Entry 9E1W (electron microscopy, 3.20 A resolution); this record covers chains I and W of the 11 polymer chains in the assembly.

Chain I:
Molecule: 151-nt DNA strand
From: Homo sapiens
Sequence (151 nucleotides; numbered -74 to 76; the number before each row is that of its first residue; numbers below 1 keep their minus sign (DC-74 is residue -74)):
   -74 CACAGGATGTATATATCTGACACGTGCCTGGAGACTAGGGAGTAATCCCC
   -24 TTGGCGGTTAAAACGCGGGGGACAGCGCGTACGTGCGTTTAAGCGGTGCT
    26 AGAGCTGTCTACGACCAATTGAGCGGCCTCGGCACCGGGATTCTCCAGGG
    76 C

Chain W:
Protein: SWI/SNF-related matrix-associated actin-dependent regulator of chromatin subfamily A member 5
From: Homo sapiens
UniProt: O60264 (SMCA5_HUMAN); numbering as in UniProt (aligned over 1-1052)
Sequence (1052 residues; row label = number of the first residue in the row):
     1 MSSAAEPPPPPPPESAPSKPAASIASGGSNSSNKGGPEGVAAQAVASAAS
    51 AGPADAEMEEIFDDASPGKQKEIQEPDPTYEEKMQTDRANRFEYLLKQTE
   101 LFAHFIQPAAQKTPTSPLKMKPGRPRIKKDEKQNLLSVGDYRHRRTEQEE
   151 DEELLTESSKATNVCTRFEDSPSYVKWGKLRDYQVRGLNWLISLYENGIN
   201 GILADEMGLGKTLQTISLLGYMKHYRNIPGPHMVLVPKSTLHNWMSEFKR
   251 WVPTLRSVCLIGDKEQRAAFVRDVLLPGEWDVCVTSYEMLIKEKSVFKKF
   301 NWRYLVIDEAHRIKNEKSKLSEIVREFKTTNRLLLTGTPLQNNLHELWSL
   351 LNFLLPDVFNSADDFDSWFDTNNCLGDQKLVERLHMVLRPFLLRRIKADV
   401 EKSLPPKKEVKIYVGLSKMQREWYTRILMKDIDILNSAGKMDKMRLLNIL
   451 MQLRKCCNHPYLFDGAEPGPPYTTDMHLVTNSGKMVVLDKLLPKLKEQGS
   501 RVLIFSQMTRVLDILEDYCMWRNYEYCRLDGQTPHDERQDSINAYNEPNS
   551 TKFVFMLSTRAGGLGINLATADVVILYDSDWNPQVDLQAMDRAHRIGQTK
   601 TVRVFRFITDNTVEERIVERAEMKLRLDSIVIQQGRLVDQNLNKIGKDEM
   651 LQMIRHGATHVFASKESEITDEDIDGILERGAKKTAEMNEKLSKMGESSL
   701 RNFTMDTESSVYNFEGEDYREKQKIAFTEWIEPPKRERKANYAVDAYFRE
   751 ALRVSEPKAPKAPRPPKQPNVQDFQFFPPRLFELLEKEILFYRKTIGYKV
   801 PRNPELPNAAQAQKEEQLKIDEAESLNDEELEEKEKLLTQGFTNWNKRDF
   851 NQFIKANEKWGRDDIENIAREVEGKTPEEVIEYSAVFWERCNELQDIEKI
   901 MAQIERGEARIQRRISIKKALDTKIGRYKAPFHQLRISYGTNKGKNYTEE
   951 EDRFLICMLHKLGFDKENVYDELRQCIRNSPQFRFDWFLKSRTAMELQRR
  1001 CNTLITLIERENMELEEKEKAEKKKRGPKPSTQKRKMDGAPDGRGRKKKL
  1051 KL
Disordered / not traced: 1-167, 364-376, 431-442, 635-1052
Small-molecule neighbours: ADP (adenosine-5'-diphosphate): Arg181, Tyr183, Gln184, Met207, Gly208, Leu209, Gly210, Lys211, Thr212, Leu213, Glu247, Trp251, Arg595, Ile596
Swiss-Prot annotation at these positions:
  - motif: Asp308 to His311 (DEAH box)
  - binding site (ATP): Asp205 to Thr212
  - modified residue: Ser2 (N-acetylserine), Ser66 (Phosphoserine), Thr113 (Phosphothreonine), Ser116 (Phosphoserine), Ser137 (Phosphoserine), Ser171 (Phosphoserine), Lys440 (N6-acetyllysine), Ser755 (Phosphoserine), Ser825 (Phosphoserine)
  - cross-link (Glycyl lysine isopeptide (Lys-Gly)): Lys83 (interchain with G-Cter in SUMO2), Lys644 (interchain with G-Cter in SUMO2), Lys647 (interchain with G-Cter in SUMO2), Lys694 (interchain with G-Cter in SUMO2), Lys722 (interchain with G-Cter in SUMO2), Lys735 (interchain with G-Cter in SUMO2), Lys966 (interchain with G-Cter in SUMO2)
  - mutagenesis: Lys211 (K211R: Abolishes ATP hydrolysis. Binds to chromatin itself, but abolishes the chromatin binding of the cohesin complex component RAD21)
Reported in the primary citation:
  - mutagenesis - K455A, R538A: decreased catalytic activity (chromatin remodeling activity)
  - mutagenesis - R620A/K624A: decreased catalytic activity on remodeling

Chain I / chain W interface:
Pairs across the interface (21):
  DC-58(I) - Lys299(W)  salt bridge to the phosphate
  DG20(I) - Arg312(W)  phosphate contact
  DG20(I) - Lys319(W)  phosphate contact
  DG21(I) - Arg312(W)  salt bridge to the phosphate
  DG21(I) - Ser318(W)  phosphate contact
  DG21(I) - Lys319(W)  hydrogen bond to the phosphate
  DG21(I) - Leu320(W)  hydrogen bond to the phosphate
  DT22(I) - Asn315(W)  phosphate contact
  DT22(I) - Arg560(W)  phosphate contact
  DG23(I) - Asn342(W)  hydrogen bond to the phosphate
  DG23(I) - Arg560(W)  sugar contact
  DG23(I) - Trp581(W)  phosphate contact
  DG23(I) - Asn582(W)  hydrogen bond to the phosphate
  DC24(I) - Asn342(W)  phosphate contact
  DC24(I) - Trp581(W)  phosphate contact
  DC24(I) - Asn582(W)  phosphate contact
  DC24(I) - Arg620(W)  phosphate contact
  DC24(I) - Lys624(W)  salt bridge to the phosphate
  DT25(I) - Trp581(W)  phosphate contact
  DT25(I) - Arg616(W)  salt bridge to the phosphate
  DT25(I) - Arg620(W)  salt bridge to the phosphate
Also at the interface, not in a pair above, chain I (8 interface residues in all): DT-57
Also at the interface, not in a pair above, chain W (18 interface residues in all): Lys294, Lys314, Gln341, Asn448, Met451

In short:
8 residues of chain I and 18 residues of chain W are in contact, with 4 hydrogen bonds and 5 salt bridges.
Among the polar pairs are DG21(I)-Lys319(W), DG21(I)-Leu320(W) and DG23(I)-Asn342(W). From the paper: K455A
and R538A of chain W reduce catalytic activity (chromatin remodeling activity); R620A/K624A of chain W reduce
catalytic activity on remodeling.
Chain I is a 151-nt DNA strand and chain W is SWI/SNF-related matrix-associated actin-dependent regulator of
chromatin subfamily A member 5, both from Homo sapiens; the structure, Snf2h bound nucleosome complex -
ClassC3, was determined by electron microscopy, deposited together with 9E1L, 9E1M, 9E1N, 9E1O, 9E1P, 9E1Q and
4 further entries.
